PDB entry 5JZ9 | X-ray diffraction, 2.68 A resolution | chains A and B

# Chain A (and B)
Name: 4,5:9,10-diseco-3-hydroxy-5,9,17-trioxoandrosta-1(10), 2-diene-4-oate hydrolase
From: Mycobacterium tuberculosis (strain CDC 1551 / Oshkosh)
Notes: EC 3.7.1.17, 3.7.1.8; fragment: HsaD; chain B of this document is another copy of the same molecule, construct and numbering; everything in this record applies to it too
Reference sequence: P9WNH4 (HSAD_MYCTO); numbering as in UniProt (aligned over 7-290)
Chain sequence (284 residues; row label = number of the first residue in the row):
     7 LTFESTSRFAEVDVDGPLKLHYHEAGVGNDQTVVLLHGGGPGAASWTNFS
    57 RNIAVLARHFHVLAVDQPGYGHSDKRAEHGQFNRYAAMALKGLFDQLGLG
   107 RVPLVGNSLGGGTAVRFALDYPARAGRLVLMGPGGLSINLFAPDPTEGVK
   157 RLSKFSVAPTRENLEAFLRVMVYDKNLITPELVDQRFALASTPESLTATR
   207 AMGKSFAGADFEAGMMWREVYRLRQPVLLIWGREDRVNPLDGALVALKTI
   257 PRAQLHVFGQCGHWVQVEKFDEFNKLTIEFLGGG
Ligand contacts: 6OR (3,5-dichloro-4-hydroxybenzene-1-sulfonic acid): G44, G45, G46, A49, N113, S114, L115, G154, V155, L158, F173, M177, V243, H269, W270
Reported in the primary citation:
  - binding site for 6OR: G45, G46, L115, L158, F173, M177, V243, W270

# Interface between chain A and chain B
Residue-residue contacts - 21 pairs, chain A then chain B:
  F147(A) with F147(B), hydrophobic; L246(B), hydrophobic; D247(B); L250(B), hydrophobic
  P149(A) with R239(B); E240(B); D241(B); R242(B), hydrogen bond (backbone-side chain)
  D150(A) with R242(B), hydrogen bond (backbone-side chain)
  P151(A) with R242(B), hydrogen bond (backbone-side chain)
  E153(A) with K156(B), salt bridge
  K156(A) with E153(B), salt bridge; R242(B)
  E240(A) with P149(B)
  D241(A) with P149(B)
  R242(A) with P149(B); D150(B), hydrogen bond (side chain-backbone); P151(B), hydrogen bond (side chain-backbone); K156(B)
  L246(A) with F147(B), hydrophobic
  D247(A) with F147(B)
Other interface residues (no listed pair), chain A (14 interface residues in all): V176, R239, L250
Other interface residues (no listed pair), chain B (15 interface residues in all): T152, V176

# In short
14 residues of chain A face 15 of chain B across their interface, with 5 hydrogen bonds and 2 salt bridges.
Polar contacts include E153(A)-K156(B), P149(A)-R242(B) and D150(A)-R242(B). Chain A binds compound 6OR. From
the paper: a binding site for 6OR at G45(A), G46(A) and L115(A) among others.
Chain A and chain B are both 4,5:9,10-diseco-3-hydroxy-5,9,17-trioxoandrosta-1(10), 2-diene-4-oate hydrolase
(Mycobacterium tuberculosis (strain CDC 1551 / Oshkosh)); the structure, Crystal structure of HsaD bound to
3,5-dichloro-4-hydroxybenzenesulphonic acid, was determined by X-ray diffraction together with 5JZB and 5JZS
from the same study.
